Entry 4XXC (X-ray diffraction, 1.43 A resolution); this record covers chains A and B of the 3 polymer chains in the assembly.

[Chain A]
Molecule: HLA class I histocompatibility antigen, B-18 alpha chain
From: Homo sapiens
Reference sequence: P30466 (1B18_HUMAN); residues 1-279 here correspond to UniProt positions 25-303 (UniProt number = residue number + 24)
Chain sequence (279 residues; row label = number of the first residue in the row):
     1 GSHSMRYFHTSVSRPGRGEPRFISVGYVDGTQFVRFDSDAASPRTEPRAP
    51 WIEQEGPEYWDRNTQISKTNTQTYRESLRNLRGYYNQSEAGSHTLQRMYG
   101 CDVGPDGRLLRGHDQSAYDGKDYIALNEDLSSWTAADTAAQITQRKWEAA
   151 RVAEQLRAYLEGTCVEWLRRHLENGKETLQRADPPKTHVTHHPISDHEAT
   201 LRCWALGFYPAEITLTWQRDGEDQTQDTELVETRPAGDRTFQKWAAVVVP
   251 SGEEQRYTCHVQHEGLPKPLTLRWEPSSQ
Unresolved in the structure: 277-279
Cystine bridges: Cys101-Cys164, Cys203-Cys259

[Chain B]
Molecule: Asp-glu-leu-glu-ile-lys-ala-tyr
Chain sequence (8 residues; numbered 1 to 8; the number before each row is that of its first residue):
     1 DELEIKAY

[Chain A / chain B interface]
Residue-residue contacts - 50 pairs, chain A then chain B:
  Tyr7(A) - Asp1(B)
  Tyr7(A) - Glu2(B)
  His9(A) - Glu2(B)  salt bridge
  Ser24(A) - Glu2(B)  hydrogen bond
  Tyr59(A) - Asp1(B)
  Arg62(A) - Asp1(B)  salt bridge
  Asn63(A) - Asp1(B)  hydrogen bond
  Asn63(A) - Glu2(B)  hydrogen bond (side chain-backbone)
  Ile66(A) - Glu2(B)
  Ile66(A) - Leu3(B)
  Ile66(A) - Glu4(B)
  Ser67(A) - Glu2(B)
  Thr69(A) - Glu4(B)
  Asn70(A) - Leu3(B)  hydrogen bond (side chain-backbone)
  Asn70(A) - Glu4(B)
  Asn70(A) - Ile5(B)  hydrogen bond (side chain-backbone)
  Thr73(A) - Ile5(B)
  Thr73(A) - Lys6(B)
  Thr73(A) - Ala7(B)
  Tyr74(A) - Ile5(B)
  Tyr74(A) - Tyr8(B)  hydrophobic
  Glu76(A) - Ala7(B)
  Ser77(A) - Ala7(B)
  Ser77(A) - Tyr8(B)  hydrogen bond (side chain-backbone)
  Asn80(A) - Tyr8(B)  hydrogen bond (side chain-backbone)
  Leu81(A) - Tyr8(B)  hydrophobic
  Tyr84(A) - Tyr8(B)  hydrogen bond (side chain-backbone)
  Leu95(A) - Tyr8(B)  hydrophobic
  Arg97(A) - Ile5(B)
  Arg97(A) - Lys6(B)
  Arg97(A) - Tyr8(B)  hydrogen bond
  Tyr99(A) - Glu2(B)  hydrogen bond
  Tyr99(A) - Leu3(B)  hydrogen bond (side chain-backbone)
  Ser116(A) - Tyr8(B)  hydrogen bond
  Tyr123(A) - Tyr8(B)  hydrophobic
  Thr143(A) - Tyr8(B)  hydrogen bond (side chain-backbone)
  Lys146(A) - Ala7(B)
  Lys146(A) - Tyr8(B)  hydrogen bond (side chain-backbone)
  Trp147(A) - Lys6(B)
  Trp147(A) - Ala7(B)  hydrogen bond (side chain-backbone)
  Trp147(A) - Tyr8(B)  hydrophobic
  Val152(A) - Lys6(B)
  Gln155(A) - Leu3(B)
  Gln155(A) - Glu4(B)  hydrogen bond (side chain-backbone)
  Gln155(A) - Lys6(B)  hydrogen bond
  Leu156(A) - Leu3(B)  hydrophobic
  Tyr159(A) - Asp1(B)  hydrogen bond (side chain-backbone)
  Tyr159(A) - Glu2(B)
  Tyr159(A) - Leu3(B)  hydrophobic
  Trp167(A) - Asp1(B)
Interface residues without a listed pair, chain A (33 interface residues in all): Met5, Ile124, Thr163

[Overview]
Chain A and chain B form an interface of 33 and 8 residues respectively, with 18 hydrogen bonds and 2 salt
bridges. Polar pairs include His9(A)-Glu2(B), Arg62(A)-Asp1(B) and Ser24(A)-Glu2(B).
Chain A is HLA class I histocompatibility antigen, B-18 alpha chain (Homo sapiens) and chain B is
Asp-glu-leu-glu-ile-lys-ala-tyr; the structure, HLA-B*1801 in complex with a self-peptide, DELEIKAY, was
determined by X-ray diffraction.
